PDB entry 6D0Q | X-ray diffraction, 2.80 A resolution | chain A

== Chain A ==
Name: Proliferating cell nuclear antigen
Source organism: Saccharomyces cerevisiae (strain ATCC 204508 / S288c)
Reference sequence: P15873 (PCNA_YEAST); residues 1-258 here = UniProt positions 1-258
Chain sequence (264 residues; row label = number of the first residue in the row; numbers below 1 keep their minus sign (Gly-5 is residue -5)):
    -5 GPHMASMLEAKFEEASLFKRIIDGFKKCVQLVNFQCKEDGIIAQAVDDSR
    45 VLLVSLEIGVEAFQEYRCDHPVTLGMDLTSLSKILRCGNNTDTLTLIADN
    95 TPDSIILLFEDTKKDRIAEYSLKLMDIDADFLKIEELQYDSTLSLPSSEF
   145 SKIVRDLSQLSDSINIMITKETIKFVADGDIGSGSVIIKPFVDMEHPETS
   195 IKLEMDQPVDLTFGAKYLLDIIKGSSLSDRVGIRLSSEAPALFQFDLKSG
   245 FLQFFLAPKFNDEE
Unresolved in the structure: -5 to 0
Sequence notes: expression tag (-5 to 0); engineered mutation Lys21 (Asp in P15873)
Swiss-Prot annotation at these positions:
  - DNA-binding region: Arg61 to Arg80
  - cross-link (Glycyl lysine isopeptide (Lys-Gly)): Lys127 (interchain with G-Cter in SUMO), Lys164 (interchain with G-Cter in SUMO)
From the paper describing this entry:
  - mutagenesis - D21K: increased binding to DNA
  - mutagenesis - D21K: increased binding to Elg1
  - mutagenesis - K13E, R14E, K20E, C22Y, L68S, C81R, K217E: decreased binding to chromatin

== In short ==
The paper reports that K13E, R14E and K20E, among others, reduce binding to chromatin; D21K increases binding
to DNA; 8 substitutions were tested in all.
Chain A is Proliferating cell nuclear antigen (Saccharomyces cerevisiae (strain ATCC 204508 / S288c)); the
structure, Structure of a DNA retention-prone PCNA variant, was determined by X-ray diffraction (same
publication as 6D0R).
